4YU4 - chains A and B of the 4 polymer chains in the assembly; structure by X-ray diffraction, 2.80 A resolution.

[Chain A]
Molecule: hemoglobin
Source organism: Helogale parvula
Sequence (141 residues; each row starts with the number of its first residue):
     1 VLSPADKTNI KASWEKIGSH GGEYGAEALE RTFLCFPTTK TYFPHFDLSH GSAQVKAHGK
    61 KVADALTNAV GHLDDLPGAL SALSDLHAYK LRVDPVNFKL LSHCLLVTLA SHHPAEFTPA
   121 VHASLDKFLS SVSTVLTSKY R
Ion coordination: heme Fe: His87 (together with oxygen molecule)
Ligand contacts:
  - heme (HEM): Thr39, Tyr42, Phe43, His45, Phe46, His58, Lys61, Val62, Ala65, Leu66, Leu83, Leu86, His87, Leu91, Val93, Asn97, Phe98, Leu101, Val132, Leu136
  - oxygen molecule (OXY): Phe43, His58, Val62, His87

[Chain B]
Molecule: hemoglobin
Source organism: Helogale parvula
Sequence (146 residues; numbered 1 to 146; the number before each row is that of its first residue):
     1 VHLTAEEKAH VSGLWGKVNT EEVGGEALGR LLVVYPWTQR FFETFGDLSS ANAIMNNPKV
    61 KAHGKKVLSS FSDGLKNLDN LKGTFAALSE LHCDKLHVDP ENFKLLGNVL VCVLAHHFGK
   121 EFTPQVQAAY QKIVAGVANA LAHKYH
Ion coordination: heme Fe: His92 (together with oxygen molecule)
Ligand contacts:
  - heme (HEM): Leu31, Thr38, Phe41, Phe42, Phe45, His63, Lys66, Val67, Ser70, Phe71, Phe85, Leu88, Leu91, His92, Leu96, Val98, Asn102, Phe103, Leu106, Val137, Leu141
  - oxygen molecule (OXY): Phe42, His63, Val67, His92

[How chain A and chain B interact]
Pairs across the interface (33; chain A residue first):
  Arg31(A) - Phe122(B)  hydrogen bond (side chain-backbone)
  Arg31(A) - Thr123(B)
  Arg31(A) - Pro124(B)
  Arg31(A) - Gln127(B)  hydrogen bond
  Leu34(A) - Pro124(B)
  Leu34(A) - Gln125(B)
  Leu34(A) - Ala128(B)
  Cys35(A) - Gln127(B)  hydrogen bond
  Cys35(A) - Ala128(B)  hydrogen bond (side chain-backbone)
  Phe36(A) - Gln131(B)
  His103(A) - Asn108(B)
  His103(A) - Val111(B)
  His103(A) - Gln131(B)  hydrogen bond
  Cys104(A) - Gln127(B)
  Val107(A) - Val111(B)  hydrophobic
  Val107(A) - Cys112(B)  hydrophobic
  Val107(A) - Ala115(B)  hydrophobic
  Val107(A) - Gln127(B)
  Ala110(A) - Cys112(B)
  Ala110(A) - Ala115(B)
  Ala110(A) - His116(B)
  Ser111(A) - Ala115(B)
  Ser111(A) - Gly119(B)  hydrogen bond (side chain-backbone)
  Pro114(A) - His116(B)  hydrogen bond (backbone-side chain)
  Phe117(A) - Arg30(B)  hydrogen bond (backbone-side chain)
  Thr118(A) - Arg30(B)
  Pro119(A) - Arg30(B)
  Pro119(A) - Val33(B)
  Pro119(A) - Met55(B)  hydrophobic
  His122(A) - Arg30(B)  hydrogen bond
  His122(A) - Val34(B)
  Ala123(A) - Val34(B)
  Asp126(A) - Tyr35(B)  hydrogen bond
Other interface residues (no listed pair), chain A (18 interface residues in all): Leu106, Ala120
Other interface residues (no listed pair), chain B (21 interface residues in all): Glu26, Val109, Lys120

[In short]
18 residues of chain A face 21 of chain B across their interface; the contacts include 10 hydrogen bonds.
Polar contacts include Arg31(A)-Phe122(B), Arg31(A)-Gln127(B) and Cys35(A)-Gln127(B). Bound to chain A: heme
and oxygen molecule. Ligands of chain B: heme and oxygen molecule.
Chain A is hemoglobin and chain B is hemoglobin, both from Helogale parvula; the structure, Crystal structure
of Mongoose (Helogale parvula) hemoglobin at pH 7.0, was determined by X-ray diffraction.
